1BZ9 - chains A and B of the 3 polymer chains in the assembly; structure by X-ray diffraction, 2.80 A resolution.

== Chain A ==
Name: Protein (class I histocompatibility antigen)
Organism: Mus musculus
UniProtKB: P01899 (HA11_MOUSE); residues 2-275 here correspond to UniProt positions 26-299 (UniProt number = residue number + 24)
Amino-acid sequence (277 residues; numbered 2 to 278; the number before each row is that of its first residue):
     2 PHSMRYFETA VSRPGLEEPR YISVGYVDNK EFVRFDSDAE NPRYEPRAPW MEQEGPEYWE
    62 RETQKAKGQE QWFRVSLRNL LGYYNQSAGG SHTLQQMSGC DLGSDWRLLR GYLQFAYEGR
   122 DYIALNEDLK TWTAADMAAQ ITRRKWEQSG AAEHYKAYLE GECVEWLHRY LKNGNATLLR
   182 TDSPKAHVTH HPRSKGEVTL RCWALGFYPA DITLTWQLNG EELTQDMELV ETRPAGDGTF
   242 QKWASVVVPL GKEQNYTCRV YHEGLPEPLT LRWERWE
Unresolved in the structure: 275-278
Cystine bridges: C101-C164, C203-C259

== Chain B ==
Name: Protein (class I histocompatibility antigen)
Organism: Mus musculus
UniProtKB: P01887 (B2MG_MOUSE); residues 1-99 here correspond to UniProt positions 21-119 (UniProt number = residue number + 20)
Amino-acid sequence (100 residues; each row starts with the number of its first residue; numbering starts at 0):
     0 MIQKTPQIQV YSRHPPENGK PNILNCYVTQ FHPPHIEIQM LKNGKKIPKV EMSDMSFSKD
    60 WSFYILAHTE FTPTETDTYA CRVKHDSMAE PKTVYWDRDM
Cystine bridges: C25-C80

== Chain A / chain B interface ==
Pairs across the interface (51):
  F8(A) - F56(B)
  F8(A) - S57(B)
  E9(A) - F56(B)
  T10(A) - F56(B)
  R35(A) - D53(B)
  R35(A) - M54(B)  hydrogen bond (side chain-backbone)
  R35(A) - S55(B)
  R48(A) - D53(B)  salt bridge
  T94(A) - H31(B)
  T94(A) - P33(B)
  Q96(A) - H31(B)  hydrogen bond
  Q96(A) - F56(B)
  Q96(A) - W60(B)  hydrogen bond (side chain-backbone)
  Q96(A) - F62(B)
  Q97(A) - W60(B)
  M98(A) - F56(B)  hydrophobic
  M98(A) - K58(B)
  M98(A) - W60(B)
  Q115(A) - W60(B)
  F116(A) - W60(B)
  A117(A) - W60(B)
  E119(A) - I1(B)
  E119(A) - H31(B)
  G120(A) - H31(B)  hydrogen bond (backbone-side chain)
  G120(A) - W60(B)
  R121(A) - I1(B)
  D122(A) - W60(B)  hydrogen bond
  H192(A) - D98(B)  salt bridge
  R202(A) - D98(B)  hydrogen bond (side chain-backbone)
  R202(A) - M99(B)
  W204(A) - D98(B)
  W204(A) - M99(B)
  E229(A) - M99(B)
  V231(A) - Q8(B)
  E232(A) - Q8(B)
  E232(A) - T28(B)
  R234(A) - Q8(B)
  R234(A) - Y10(B)
  R234(A) - Y26(B)
  R234(A) - M99(B)  hydrogen bond (side chain-backbone)
  P235(A) - Y10(B)  hydrogen bond (backbone-side chain)
  P235(A) - Y26(B)
  A236(A) - R12(B)  hydrogen bond (backbone-side chain)
  A236(A) - N24(B)  hydrogen bond (backbone-side chain)
  G237(A) - R12(B)  hydrogen bond (backbone-side chain)
  G237(A) - L65(B)
  D238(A) - R12(B)
  Q242(A) - Y10(B)
  Q242(A) - S11(B)  hydrogen bond (side chain-backbone)
  Q242(A) - R12(B)  hydrogen bond (side chain-backbone)
  W244(A) - M99(B)  hydrogen bond (side chain-backbone)
Other interface residues (no listed pair), chain A (33 interface residues in all): V12, Y27, L206, T233
Other interface residues (no listed pair), chain B (27 interface residues in all): M0, H13, P14, Q29, P32, D59

== Summary ==
33 residues of chain A face 27 of chain B across their interface; the contacts include 14 hydrogen bonds and 2
salt bridges. Polar pairs include R48(A)-D53(B), H192(A)-D98(B) and R35(A)-M54(B).
Chain A is Protein (class I histocompatibility antigen) and chain B is Protein (class I histocompatibility
antigen), both from Mus musculus; the structure, Crystal structure of murine class I MHC H2-db complexed with
a synthetic peptide P1027, was determined by X-ray diffraction (same publication as 1B0G).
